Entry 6DBV (electron microscopy, 4.29 A resolution (low resolution: residue-level contacts below are approximate; hydrogen-bond / salt-bridge calls are withheld)); this record covers chains A and E of the 8 polymer chains in the assembly.

== Chain A ==
Name: Recombination activating gene 1 - MBP chimera
Organism: Escherichia coli
Notes: EC 2.3.2.27
Reference sequence: chimeric construct of P0AEX9, O13033: residues -113 to 250 from P0AEX9 (MALE_ECOLI) positions 29-392 (UniProt number = residue number + 142); residues 271-1031 from O13033 positions 271-1031 (same numbers)
Sequence (1159 residues; numbered -127 to 1031; the number before each row is that of its first residue; numbers below 1 keep their minus sign (Met-127 is residue -127)):
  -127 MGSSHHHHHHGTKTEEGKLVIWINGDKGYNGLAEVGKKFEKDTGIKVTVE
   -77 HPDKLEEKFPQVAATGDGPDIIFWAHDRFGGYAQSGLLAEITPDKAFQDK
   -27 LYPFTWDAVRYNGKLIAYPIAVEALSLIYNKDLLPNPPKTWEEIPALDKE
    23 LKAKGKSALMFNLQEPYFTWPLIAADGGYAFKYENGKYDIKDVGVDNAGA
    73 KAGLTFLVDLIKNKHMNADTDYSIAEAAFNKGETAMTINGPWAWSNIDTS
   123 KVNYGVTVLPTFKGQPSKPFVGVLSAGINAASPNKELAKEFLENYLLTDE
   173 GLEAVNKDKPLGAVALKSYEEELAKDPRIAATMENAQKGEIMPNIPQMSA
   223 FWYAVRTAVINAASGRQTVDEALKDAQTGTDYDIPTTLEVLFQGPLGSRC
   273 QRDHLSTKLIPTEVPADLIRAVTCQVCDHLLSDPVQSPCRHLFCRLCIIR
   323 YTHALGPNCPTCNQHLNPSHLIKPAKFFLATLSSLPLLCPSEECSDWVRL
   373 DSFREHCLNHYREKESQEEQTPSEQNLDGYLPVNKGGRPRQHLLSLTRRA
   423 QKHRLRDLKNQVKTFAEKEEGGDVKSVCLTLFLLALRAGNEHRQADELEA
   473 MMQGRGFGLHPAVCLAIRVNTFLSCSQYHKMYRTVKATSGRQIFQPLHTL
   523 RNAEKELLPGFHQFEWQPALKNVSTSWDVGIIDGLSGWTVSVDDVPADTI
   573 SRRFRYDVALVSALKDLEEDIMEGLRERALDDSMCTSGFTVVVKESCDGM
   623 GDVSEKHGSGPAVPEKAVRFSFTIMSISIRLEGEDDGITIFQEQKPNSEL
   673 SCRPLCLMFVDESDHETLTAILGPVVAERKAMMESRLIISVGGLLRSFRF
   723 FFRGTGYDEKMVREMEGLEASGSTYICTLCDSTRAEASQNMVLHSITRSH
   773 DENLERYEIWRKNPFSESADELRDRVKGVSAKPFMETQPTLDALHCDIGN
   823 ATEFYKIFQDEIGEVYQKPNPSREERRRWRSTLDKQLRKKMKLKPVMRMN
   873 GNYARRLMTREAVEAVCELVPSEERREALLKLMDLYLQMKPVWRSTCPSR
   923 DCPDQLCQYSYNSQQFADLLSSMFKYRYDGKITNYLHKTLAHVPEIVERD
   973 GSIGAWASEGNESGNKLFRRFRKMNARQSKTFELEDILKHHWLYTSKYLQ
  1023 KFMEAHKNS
Disordered / not traced: -127 to 407, 629-634, 1030-1031
Sequence notes: initiating methionine (-127); expression tag (-126 to -114); linker (251-270); conflict Arg465 (Lys in O13033)
Ion coordination: Ca2+ site 1: Asp620, Glu984 (shared with DC17(E) of chain E); Zn2+: Cys749, His959, His964; Ca2+ site 2: Glu984 (shared with DC17(E) of chain E)

== Chain E ==
Molecule: Forward strand of 12-RSS substrate DNA
Sequence (50 nucleotides; numbered 1 to 50; the number before each row is that of its first residue):
     1 GATCTGGCCTGTCTTACACAGTGCTACAGACTGGAACAAAAACCCTGCAG
Ion coordination: Ca2+ site 1: DC17 (shared with Asp620(A), Glu984(A) of chain A)

== Interface between chain A and chain E ==
Contacting residue pairs - 29 pairs, chain A then chain E:
  Arg459(A) with DT32(E)
  Ala460(A) with DG33(E)
  His464(A) with DC31(E); DT32(E)
  Asp620(A) with DC17(E)
  Met622(A) with DA18(E)
  Gly623(A) with DA18(E)
  Asp730(A) with DA16(E); DC17(E)
  Glu731(A) with DT15(E); DA16(E)
  Lys732(A) with DA16(E)
  Ser743(A) with DT15(E)
  His817(A) with DA16(E)
  Arg845(A) with DT12(E)
  Met869(A) with DA18(E); DC19(E)
  Arg870(A) with DC17(E); DA18(E)
  Lys953(A) with DC13(E)
  Thr955(A) with DT15(E)
  Asn956(A) with DT14(E); DT15(E)
  Tyr957(A) with DT15(E); DA16(E)
  Glu984(A) with DC17(E)
  Lys988(A) with DA20(E); DG21(E)
  Arg992(A) with DG21(E)
Other interface residues (no listed pair), chain A (28 interface residues in all): Asn462, Gly621, Glu684, Gly744, Lys828, Val868, Arg991
Other interface residues (no listed pair), chain E (14 interface residues in all): DT22

== Overview ==
28 residues of chain A and 14 residues of chain E are in contact. The Ca2+ site 1 is built by Asp620(A),
Glu984(A) and DC17(E). Cys749(A), His959(A) and His964(A) form the Zn2+ site.
Here chain A is Recombination activating gene 1 - MBP chimera (Escherichia coli) and chain E is Forward strand
of 12-RSS substrate DNA. Entry 6DBV (Cryo-EM structure of RAG in complex with 12-RSS and 23-RSS substrate
DNAs) was determined by electron microscopy, deposited together with 6DBI, 6DBJ, 6DBL, 6DBO, 6DBQ, 6DBR and 4
further entries.
